PDB entry 1N6Q | X-ray diffraction, 3.00 A resolution | chains A and B of the 6 polymer chains in the assembly

[Chain A]
Molecule: Reverse Transcriptase
Organism: Human immunodeficiency virus 1
Notes: EC 2.7.7.49
UniProtKB: P03366 (POL_HV1B1); residues 1-558 here correspond to UniProt positions 168-725 (UniProt number = residue number + 167)
Amino-acid sequence (558 residues; numbered 1 to 558; the number before each row is that of its first residue):
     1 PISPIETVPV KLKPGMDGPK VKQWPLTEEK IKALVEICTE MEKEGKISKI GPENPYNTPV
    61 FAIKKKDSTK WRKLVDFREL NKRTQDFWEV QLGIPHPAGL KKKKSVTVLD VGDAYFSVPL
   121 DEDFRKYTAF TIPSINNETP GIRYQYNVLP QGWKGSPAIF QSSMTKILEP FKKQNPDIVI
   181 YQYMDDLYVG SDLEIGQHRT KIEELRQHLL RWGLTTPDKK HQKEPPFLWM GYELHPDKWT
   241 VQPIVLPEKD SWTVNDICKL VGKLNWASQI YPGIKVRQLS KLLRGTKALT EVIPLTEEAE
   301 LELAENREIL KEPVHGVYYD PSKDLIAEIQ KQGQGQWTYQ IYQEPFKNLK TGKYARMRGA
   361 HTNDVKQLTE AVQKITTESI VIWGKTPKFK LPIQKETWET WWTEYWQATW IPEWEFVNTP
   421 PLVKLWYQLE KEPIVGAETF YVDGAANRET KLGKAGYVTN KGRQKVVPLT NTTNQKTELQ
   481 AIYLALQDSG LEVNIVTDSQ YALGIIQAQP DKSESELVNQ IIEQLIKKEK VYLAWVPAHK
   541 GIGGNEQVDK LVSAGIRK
Differences from the reference sequence: engineered mutation Cys-258 (Gln425 in P03366), Ser-280 (Cys447 in P03366)
Ion coordination: Mg2+ site 1: Asp-110, Asp-186; Mg2+ site 2: Asp-443, Glu-478, Asp-498
What the authors report for this chain:
  - binding site for the 22-nt DNA strand: Asp-113, Ala-114, Tyr-115, Gln-151, Asp-185, Cys-258
  - Mg2+ coordination: Asp-110, Asp-186
  - catalytic residues: Asp-110, Asp-186
  - catalytic residues: Asp-185 (citing earlier work)
  - conformationally variable residues (loop rearrangement, side-chain flip): Asp-110, Met-184, Asp-185

[Chain B]
Molecule: Reverse Transcriptase
Organism: Human immunodeficiency virus 1
Notes: EC 2.7.7.49
UniProtKB: P03366 (POL_HV1B1); residues 1-430 here correspond to UniProt positions 168-597 (UniProt number = residue number + 167)
Amino-acid sequence (430 residues; row label = number of the first residue in the row):
     1 PISPIETVPV KLKPGMDGPK VKQWPLTEEK IKALVEICTE MEKEGKISKI GPENPYNTPV
    61 FAIKKKDSTK WRKLVDFREL NKRTQDFWEV QLGIPHPAGL KKKKSVTVLD VGDAYFSVPL
   121 DEDFRKYTAF TIPSINNETP GIRYQYNVLP QGWKGSPAIF QSSMTKILEP FKKQNPDIVI
   181 YQYMDDLYVG SDLEIGQHRT KIEELRQHLL RWGLTTPDKK HQKEPPFLWM GYELHPDKWT
   241 VQPIVLPEKD SWTVNDIQKL VGKLNWASQI YPGIKVRQLS KLLRGTKALT EVIPLTEEAE
   301 LELAENREIL KEPVHGVYYD PSKDLIAEIQ KQGQGQWTYQ IYQEPFKNLK TGKYARMRGA
   361 HTNDVKQLTE AVQKITTESI VIWGKTPKFK LPIQKETWET WWTEYWQATW IPEWEFVNTP
   421 PLVKLWYQLE
Unresolved in the structure: 430
Differences from the reference sequence: engineered mutation Ser-280 (Cys447 in P03366)

[How chain A and chain B interact]
Pairs across the interface (104):
  Val-8(A) / Glu-53(B)
  Pro-9(A) / Glu-53(B)
  Gln-85(A) / Glu-53(B)  hydrogen bond (side chain-backbone)
  Asp-86(A) / Lys-20(B)  salt bridge
  Asp-86(A) / Pro-55(B)
  Phe-87(A) / Pro-52(B)
  Trp-88(A) / Lys-20(B)
  Trp-88(A) / Val-21(B)
  Trp-88(A) / Lys-22(B)
  Trp-88(A) / Pro-52(B)  hydrogen bond (backbone-backbone)
  Trp-88(A) / Asn-54(B)
  Trp-88(A) / Pro-55(B)
  Trp-88(A) / Tyr-56(B)
  Trp-88(A) / Asn-57(B)
  Trp-88(A) / Thr-131(B)
  Trp-88(A) / Arg-143(B)
  Val-90(A) / Pro-140(B)  hydrophobic
  Val-90(A) / Gly-141(B)
  Leu-92(A) / Asn-137(B)
  Gly-93(A) / Asn-137(B)  hydrogen bond (backbone-side chain)
  Pro-95(A) / Asn-136(B)
  Pro-95(A) / Asn-137(B)
  His-96(A) / Asn-136(B)  hydrogen bond (backbone-side chain)
  Gly-99(A) / Asn-136(B)
  Leu-100(A) / Asn-136(B)
  Ala-158(A) / Pro-52(B)
  Ser-162(A) / Pro-52(B)
  Thr-165(A) / Pro-140(B)
  Glu-169(A) / Lys-49(B)  salt bridge
  Lys-172(A) / Thr-139(B)
  Val-179(A) / Glu-138(B)
  Ile-180(A) / Glu-138(B)
  Tyr-181(A) / Asn-136(B)  hydrogen bond
  Tyr-181(A) / Glu-138(B)
  Gln-182(A) / Glu-138(B)  hydrogen bond (backbone-backbone)
  Gln-182(A) / Pro-140(B)
  Arg-358(A) / Glu-396(B)  salt bridge
  Gln-373(A) / Thr-397(B)  hydrogen bond
  Gln-373(A) / Thr-400(B)
  Thr-376(A) / Trp-401(B)
  Ile-380(A) / Pro-25(B)  hydrophobic
  Ile-380(A) / Leu-26(B)
  Val-381(A) / Pro-25(B)  hydrophobic
  Val-381(A) / Ile-135(B)
  Val-381(A) / Asn-136(B)  hydrogen bond (backbone-backbone)
  Ile-382(A) / Asn-136(B)
  Gly-384(A) / Thr-27(B)  hydrogen bond (backbone-side chain)
  Gly-384(A) / Glu-28(B)  hydrogen bond (backbone-backbone)
  Trp-402(A) / Lys-331(B)  hydrogen bond (backbone-side chain)
  Trp-402(A) / Thr-362(B)
  Trp-402(A) / Asp-364(B)
  Tyr-405(A) / Lys-331(B)
  Tyr-405(A) / Asn-418(B)  hydrogen bond
  Trp-406(A) / Lys-331(B)
  Trp-406(A) / Asn-418(B)
  Trp-406(A) / Thr-419(B)
  Trp-406(A) / Pro-420(B)  hydrophobic
  Trp-406(A) / Pro-421(B)
  Gln-407(A) / Lys-331(B)
  Gln-407(A) / Pro-392(B)
  Gln-407(A) / Ile-393(B)
  Gln-407(A) / Gln-394(B)
  Gln-407(A) / Val-417(B)
  Gln-407(A) / Asn-418(B)  hydrogen bond
  Ala-408(A) / Asp-364(B)
  Ala-408(A) / Pro-392(B)  hydrogen bond (backbone-backbone)
  Ala-408(A) / Ile-393(B)
  Thr-409(A) / Asp-364(B)
  Thr-409(A) / Val-365(B)
  Trp-410(A) / His-361(B)
  Trp-410(A) / Thr-362(B)
  Trp-410(A) / Asn-363(B)
  Trp-410(A) / Val-365(B)  hydrophobic
  Trp-410(A) / Tyr-405(B)
  Pro-412(A) / Trp-401(B)
  Pro-433(A) / Asn-255(B)
  Pro-433(A) / Leu-289(B)  hydrophobic
  Ile-434(A) / Thr-290(B)
  Val-435(A) / Thr-290(B)
  Thr-439(A) / Lys-287(B)  hydrogen bond (side chain-backbone)
  Thr-439(A) / Ala-288(B)
  Thr-439(A) / Leu-289(B)
  Tyr-441(A) / Gln-258(B)
  Tyr-441(A) / Lys-287(B)  hydrogen bond (side chain-backbone)
  Val-458(A) / Thr-286(B)
  Thr-459(A) / Thr-286(B)  hydrogen bond (backbone-side chain)
  Asn-460(A) / Thr-286(B)  hydrogen bond (backbone-side chain)
  Asn-460(A) / Lys-287(B)
  Asn-460(A) / Ala-288(B)
  Asn-494(A) / Leu-289(B)
  Gly-504(A) / Pro-420(B)
  Gln-507(A) / Pro-420(B)
  Tyr-532(A) / Asn-255(B)  hydrogen bond
  Val-536(A) / Gln-258(B)
  Pro-537(A) / Asn-265(B)
  Lys-540(A) / Arg-277(B)  hydrogen bond (backbone-side chain)
  Gly-541(A) / Arg-277(B)
  Ile-542(A) / Gln-258(B)
  Ile-542(A) / Val-261(B)  hydrophobic
  Gly-543(A) / Leu-283(B)  hydrogen bond (backbone-backbone)
  Gly-543(A) / Arg-284(B)
  Gln-547(A) / Arg-284(B)
  Gln-547(A) / Gly-285(B)
  Gln-547(A) / Thr-286(B)  hydrogen bond (side chain-backbone)
Also at the interface, not in a pair above, chain A (73 interface residues in all): Ile-94, Ile-159, Gln-161, Lys-366, Thr-369, Thr-377, Trp-383, Lys-385, Thr-386, Thr-403, Glu-432, Val-496, Gln-500, Ala-534, Trp-535, Gly-544, Glu-546
Also at the interface, not in a pair above, chain B (65 interface residues in all): Gly-51, Pro-133, Ile-142, Val-254, Gly-262, Trp-266, Trp-337, Leu-368, Leu-422, Val-423

[In short]
73 residues of chain A face 65 of chain B across their interface; the contacts include 22 hydrogen bonds and 3
salt bridges. Polar contacts include Asp-86(A)/Lys-20(B), Glu-169(A)/Lys-49(B) and Arg-358(A)/Glu-396(B). The
paper reports catalytic residues Asp-110(A), Asp-186(A) and Asp-185(A); a binding site for the 22-nt DNA
strand at Asp-113(A), Ala-114(A) and Tyr-115(A) among others.
Chain A is Reverse Transcriptase and chain B is Reverse Transcriptase, both from Human immunodeficiency virus
1; the structure, HIV-1 Reverse Transcriptase Crosslinked to pre-translocation AZTMP-terminated DNA (complex
N), was determined by X-ray diffraction (same publication as 1N5Y).
